Entry 2IGV (X-ray diffraction, 1.67 A resolution); this record covers chain A.

== Chain A ==
Molecule: Peptidyl-prolyl cis-trans isomerase 3
From: Caenorhabditis elegans
Notes: EC 5.2.1.8
UniProtKB: P52011 (CYP3_CAEEL); numbering as in UniProt (aligned over 1-173)
Chain sequence (173 residues; row label = number of the first residue in the row):
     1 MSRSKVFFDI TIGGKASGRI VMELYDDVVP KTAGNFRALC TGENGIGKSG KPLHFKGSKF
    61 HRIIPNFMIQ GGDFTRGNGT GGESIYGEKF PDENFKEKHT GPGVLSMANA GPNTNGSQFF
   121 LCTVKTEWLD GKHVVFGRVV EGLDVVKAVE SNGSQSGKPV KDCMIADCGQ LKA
Unresolved in the structure: 173
Ligand contacts: proline / serine: R62, F67, M68, Q70, A108, N109, A110, F120, L129, H133

== Overview ==
Chain A binds proline / serine.
Chain A is Peptidyl-prolyl cis-trans isomerase 3 (Caenorhabditis elegans); the structure, CYCLOPHILIN 3
Complexed with DIPEPTIDE SER-PRO, was determined by X-ray diffraction (same publication as 2IGW).
